PDB entry 7GUM | X-ray diffraction, 1.80 A resolution | chains A and D

# Chain A
Molecule: B-cell lymphoma 6 protein
From: Homo sapiens
UniProt: P41182 (BCL6_HUMAN); numbering as in UniProt (aligned over 5-129)
Amino-acid sequence (128 residues; each row starts with the number of its first residue):
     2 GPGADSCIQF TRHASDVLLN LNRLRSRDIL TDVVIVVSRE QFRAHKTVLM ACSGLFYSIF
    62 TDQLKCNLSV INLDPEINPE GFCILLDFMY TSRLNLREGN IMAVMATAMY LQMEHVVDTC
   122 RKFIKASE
Not modelled in the structure: 2-5
Construct notes: expression tag (2-4)
Curated features (UniProtKB/Swiss-Prot):
  - mutagenesis: N21 (N21K: Abolishes interaction with NCOR2 and HDAC2, no effect on interaction with CTBP1 and transcriptional autoinhibition; when associated with A-116 and 376-Q--Q-379), S59 (S59A: Abolished ubiquitination by the SCF(FBXL17) complex), H116 (H116A: Abolishes interaction with NCOR2 and HDAC2, no effect on interaction with CTBP1 and transcriptional autoinhibition; when associated with K-21 and 376-Q--Q-379)
Ligand contacts: 7ZO (5-[(5-chloranylpyrimidin-4-yl)amino]-1,3-dihydroindol-2-one): N21, R24, L25, M51, A52, C53, S54, G55, Y58, Q113, M114, E115

# Chain D
Molecule: WVIP tetrapeptide
Amino-acid sequence (6 residues; numbered 0 to 5; the number before each row is that of its first residue; numbering starts at 0):
     0 XWVIPA
Modified residues: ACE (acetyl group) at position 0

# Interface between chain A and chain D
Contacting residue pairs (12; chain A residue first):
  C8(A) with P4(D)
  I9(A) with W1(D), hydrophobic; V2(D)
  Q10(A) with ACE_0(D); W1(D); V2(D), hydrogen bond (backbone-backbone); P4(D)
  F11(A) with ACE_0(D); W1(D)
  T12(A) with ACE_0(D), hydrogen bond (backbone-backbone); V2(D)
  R13(A) with ACE_0(D)
Other interface residues (no listed pair), chain D (5 interface residues in all): I3

# Summary
Chain A and chain D form an interface of 6 and 5 residues respectively; the contacts include 2 hydrogen bonds.
Backbone hydrogen bonds pair Q10(A)-V2(D) and T12(A)-ACE_0(D). Ligands of chain A: compound 7ZO. Curated
annotation (UniProt) lists 3 mutagenesis sites on chain A.
Here chain A is B-cell lymphoma 6 protein (Homo sapiens) and chain D is WVIP tetrapeptide. Entry 7GUM (Crystal
Structure of B-cell lymphoma 6 protein BTB domain in complex with ligand 1 at 15.10 ...) was determined by
X-ray diffraction, deposited together with 7GUD, 7GUE, 7GUF, 7GUG, 7GUH, 7GUI and 126 further entries.
